Entry 7TH2 (X-ray diffraction, 1.84 A resolution); this record covers chains A and C.

== Chain A ==
Protein: Ricin A chain
Source organism: Ricinus communis
Notes: EC 3.2.2.22
UniProtKB: P02879 (RICI_RICCO); residues 1-267 here correspond to UniProt positions 36-302 (UniProt number = residue number + 35)
Amino-acid sequence (269 residues; row label = number of the first residue in the row; numbers below 1 keep their minus sign (Ala-1 is residue -1)):
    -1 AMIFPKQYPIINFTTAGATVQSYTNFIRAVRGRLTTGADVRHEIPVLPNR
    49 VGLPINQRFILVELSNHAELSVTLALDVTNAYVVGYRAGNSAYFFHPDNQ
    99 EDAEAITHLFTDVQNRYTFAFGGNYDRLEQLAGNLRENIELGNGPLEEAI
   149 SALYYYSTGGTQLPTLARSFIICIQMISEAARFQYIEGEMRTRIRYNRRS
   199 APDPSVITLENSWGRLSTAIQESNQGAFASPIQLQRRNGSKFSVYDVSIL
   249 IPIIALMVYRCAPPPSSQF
Unresolved in the structure: 259-267
Construct notes: expression tag (-1 to 0)

== Chain C ==
Protein: VHH antibody
Source organism: Vicugna pacos
Notes: antibody fragment or engineered binder
Amino-acid sequence (132 residues; numbered 1 to 132; the number before each row is that of its first residue):
     1 QVQLAESGGGLVQPGGSLRLSCVASPSLDYYGIGWFRQAPGKEREGVSCI
    51 TGSEGSTYYADSVKGRFTISRDNAKNTVFLQMDSLKPEDTAVYYCAAADP
   101 LPLVCTWGDEYDYWGQGTQVTVSSEPKTPKPQ
Unresolved in the structure: 129-132
Cystine bridges: Cys22-Cys95, Cys49-Cys105

== How chain A and chain C interact ==
Contacting residue pairs - 39 pairs, chain A then chain C:
  Val18(A) - Asp29(C)
  Gln19(A) - Tyr30(C)
  Thr22(A) - Tyr30(C)
  Thr22(A) - Ser53(C)
  Arg29(A) - Ser53(C)
  Arg29(A) - Glu54(C)  salt bridge
  Gln182(A) - Thr51(C)  hydrogen bond
  Gln182(A) - Glu54(C)
  Gln182(A) - Ser56(C)  hydrogen bond
  Tyr183(A) - Pro100(C)
  Tyr183(A) - Leu101(C)
  Tyr183(A) - Leu103(C)  hydrophobic
  Glu185(A) - Ser53(C)  hydrogen bond
  Gly186(A) - Asp99(C)
  Gly186(A) - Pro100(C)
  Glu187(A) - Pro100(C)
  Arg189(A) - Tyr30(C)
  Arg189(A) - Asp99(C)  salt bridge
  Thr190(A) - Asp99(C)  hydrogen bond (side chain-backbone)
  Arg193(A) - Asp29(C)  salt bridge
  Arg193(A) - Tyr31(C)
  Arg193(A) - Asp99(C)  salt bridge
  Tyr194(A) - Tyr113(C)  hydrogen bond
  Ser203(A) - Leu103(C)
  Gln233(A) - Leu103(C)
  Arg234(A) - Trp107(C)
  Arg234(A) - Glu110(C)  salt bridge
  Arg235(A) - Pro100(C)
  Arg235(A) - Glu110(C)  salt bridge
  Phe240(A) - Leu103(C)  hydrophobic
  Phe240(A) - Val104(C)  hydrophobic
  Phe240(A) - Trp107(C)  hydrophobic
  Ser246(A) - Tyr58(C)
  Ile247(A) - Tyr58(C)  hydrophobic
  Ile249(A) - Ser56(C)
  Ile249(A) - Thr57(C)
  Pro250(A) - Thr51(C)
  Pro250(A) - Ser56(C)
  Ile251(A) - Leu103(C)
Interface residues without a listed pair, chain A (26 interface residues in all): Asn23, Arg26, Leu207
Interface residues without a listed pair, chain C (18 interface residues in all): Pro102
Interface features reported in the paper:
  - residue pairs: Tyr183(A)-Leu103(C), Glu185(A)-Ser53(C) (hydrogen bond), Thr190(A)-Asp99(C) (hydrogen bond), Arg193(A)-Asp29(C) (salt bridge), Arg234(A)-Glu110(C) (salt bridge), Arg235(A)-Glu110(C) (salt bridge), Phe240(A)-Leu103(C)
  - epitope / paratope residues, chain A: Tyr183(A), Glu185(A), Thr190(A), Arg193(A), Leu232(A), Arg234(A), Arg235(A), Phe240(A), Ser246(A)
  - epitope / paratope residues, chain C: Asp29(C), Ser53(C), Asp99(C), Leu103(C), Glu110(C)

== Overview ==
26 residues of chain A and 18 residues of chain C are in contact, with 5 hydrogen bonds and 6 salt bridges.
Polar contacts include Arg29(A)-Glu54(C), Arg189(A)-Asp99(C) and Arg193(A)-Asp29(C). The paper describes
contacts between Tyr183(A) and Leu103(C) and Phe240(A) and Leu103(C); hydrogen bonds between Glu185(A) and
Ser53(C) and Thr190(A) and Asp99(C); salt bridges between Arg193(A) and Asp29(C), Arg234(A) and Glu110(C) and
Arg235(A) and Glu110(C). The paper reports epitope/paratope residues Tyr183(A), Glu185(A) and Asp29(C) among
others.
Chain A is Ricin A chain (Ricinus communis) and chain C is VHH antibody (Vicugna pacos); the structure,
Single-domain VHH intrabodies neutralize ricin toxin, was determined by X-ray diffraction (same publication as
7TGF, 7TGI and 7TH3).
